7ZUD - chains A and M; structure by X-ray diffraction, 2.93 A resolution.

Chain A:
Molecule: Capsid protein p24
Source organism: Human immunodeficiency virus 1
UniProt: P12497 (POL_HV1N5); residues 1-231 here correspond to UniProt positions 133-363 (UniProt number = residue number + 132)
Sequence (233 residues; numbered 1 to 233; the number before each row is that of its first residue):
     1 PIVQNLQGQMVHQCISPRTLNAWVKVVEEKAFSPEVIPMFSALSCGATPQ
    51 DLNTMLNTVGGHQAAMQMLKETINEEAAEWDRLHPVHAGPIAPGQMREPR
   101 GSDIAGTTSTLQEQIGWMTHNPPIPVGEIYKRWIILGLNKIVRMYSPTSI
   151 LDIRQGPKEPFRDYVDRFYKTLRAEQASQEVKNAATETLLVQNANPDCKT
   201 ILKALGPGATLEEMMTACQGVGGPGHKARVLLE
Disordered / not traced: 177-185, 220-233
Differences from the reference sequence: engineered mutation Cys-14 (Ala146 in P12497), Cys-45 (Glu177 in P12497), Ala-184 (Trp316 in P12497), Ala-185 (Met317 in P12497); expression tag (232-233)
Swiss-Prot annotation at these positions:
  - region: Asn-57 to Gln-95 (Interaction with human PPIA/CYPA and NUP153)
  - site: Gly-89, Pro-90 (Cis/trans isomerization of proline peptide bond), Leu-231 (Cleavage)
  - modified residue: Ser-16 (Phosphoserine)
Disulfide bonds: Cys-198/Cys-218
Small-molecule neighbours:
  - inositol hexakisphosphate (IHP), molecule 1: Ser-16, Pro-17, Arg-18
  - inositol hexakisphosphate (IHP), molecule 2: Arg-18, Asn-21, Lys-25

Chain M:
Molecule: Cleavage and polyadenylation specificity factor subunit 6
UniProt: Q16630 (CPSF6_HUMAN); residues 313-325 here correspond to UniProt positions 276-288 (UniProt number = residue number - 37)
Sequence (13 residues; numbered 313 to 325; the number before each row is that of its first residue):
   313 PVLFPGQPFGQPP

How chain A and chain M interact:
Contacting residue pairs (23):
  Asn-53(A) with Phe-321(M); Gly-322(M)
  Leu-56(A) with Phe-321(M), hydrophobic
  Asn-57(A) with Pro-320(M); Phe-321(M), hydrogen bond (side chain-backbone)
  Met-66(A) with Phe-321(M), hydrophobic
  Gln-67(A) with Pro-317(M)
  Lys-70(A) with Leu-315(M); Phe-321(M)
  Ile-73(A) with Leu-315(M), hydrophobic; Phe-321(M), hydrophobic
  Asn-74(A) with Pro-313(M); Val-314(M), hydrogen bond (side chain-backbone); Leu-315(M), hydrogen bond (side chain-backbone)
  Ala-77(A) with Val-314(M), hydrophobic
  Ser-102(A) with Val-314(M)
  Gly-106(A) with Gly-322(M)
  Thr-107(A) with Val-314(M); Leu-315(M); Gly-322(M); Gln-323(M); Pro-324(M)
  Tyr-130(A) with Phe-321(M)
Interface residues without a listed pair, chain A (14 interface residues in all): Ala-105
Interface residues without a listed pair, chain M (12 interface residues in all): Phe-316, Gly-318, Gln-319

In short:
The interface between chain A and chain M involves 14 residues on one side and 12 on the other, with 3
hydrogen bonds. Polar contacts include Asn-57(A)/Phe-321(M), Asn-74(A)/Val-314(M) and Asn-74(A)/Leu-315(M).
Bound to chain A: inositol hexakisphosphate.
Chain A is Capsid protein p24 (Human immunodeficiency virus 1) and chain M is Cleavage and polyadenylation
specificity factor subunit 6; the structure, Crystal structure of HIV-1 capsid IP6-CPSF6 complex, was
determined by X-ray diffraction.
